3O1I - chains A and B of the 4 polymer chains in the assembly; structure by X-ray diffraction, 2.80 A resolution.

[Chain A (and B)]
Molecule: Sensor protein TorS
Source organism: Vibrio parahaemolyticus
Notes: EC 2.7.13.3; fragment: Sensor Domain; chain B of this document is another copy of the same molecule, construct and numbering; everything in this record applies to it too
Reference sequence: Q87ID1 (Q87ID1_VIBPA); numbering as in UniProt (aligned over 51-323)
Sequence (277 residues; numbered 47 to 323; the number before each row is that of its first residue):
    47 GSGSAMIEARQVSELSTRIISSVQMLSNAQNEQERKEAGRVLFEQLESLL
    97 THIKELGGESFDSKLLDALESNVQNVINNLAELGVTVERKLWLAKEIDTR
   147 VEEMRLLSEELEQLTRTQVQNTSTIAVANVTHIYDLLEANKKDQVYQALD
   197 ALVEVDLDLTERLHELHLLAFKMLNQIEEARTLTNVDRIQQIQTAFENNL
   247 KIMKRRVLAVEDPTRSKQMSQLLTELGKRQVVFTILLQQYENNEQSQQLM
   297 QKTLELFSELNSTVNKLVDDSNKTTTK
Disordered / not traced: 47-48, 318-323 (chain B: 47-48, 319-323)
Differences from the reference sequence: expression tag (47-50); conflict Lys323 (Phe in Q87ID1)
What the authors report for this chain:
  - conformationally variable residues (loop rearrangement): Glu257, Asp258

[How chain A and chain B interact]
Pairs across the interface (73):
  Met52(A) - Met52(B)  hydrophobic
  Arg56(A) - Asn311(B)  hydrogen bond
  Arg56(A) - Asp315(B)  salt bridge
  Ile66(A) - Leu300(B)  hydrophobic
  Gln70(A) - Gln297(B)
  Gln70(A) - Leu300(B)
  Asn74(A) - Gln297(B)
  Arg162(A) - Glu211(B)  salt bridge
  Arg162(A) - Leu214(B)
  Ser169(A) - Glu207(B)
  Val176(A) - Val199(B)  hydrophobic
  Tyr180(A) - Tyr192(B)
  Tyr180(A) - Leu195(B)  hydrophobic
  Tyr180(A) - Asp196(B)  hydrogen bond
  Leu183(A) - Leu183(B)  hydrophobic
  Leu183(A) - Lys188(B)
  Leu183(A) - Val191(B)  hydrophobic
  Leu183(A) - Tyr192(B)  hydrophobic
  Glu184(A) - Lys188(B)  hydrogen bond (backbone-side chain)
  Glu184(A) - Tyr192(B)  hydrogen bond (backbone-side chain)
  Asn186(A) - Lys188(B)
  Lys188(A) - Leu183(B)
  Lys188(A) - Asn186(B)  hydrogen bond
  Val191(A) - Leu183(B)  hydrophobic
  Tyr192(A) - Tyr180(B)  hydrogen bond (side chain-backbone)
  Tyr192(A) - Leu183(B)  hydrophobic
  Tyr192(A) - Glu184(B)
  Leu195(A) - Tyr180(B)  hydrophobic
  Asp196(A) - Tyr180(B)  hydrogen bond
  Leu198(A) - Leu198(B)  hydrophobic
  Val199(A) - Val173(B)  hydrophobic
  Val199(A) - Val176(B)  hydrophobic
  Leu203(A) - Val173(B)  hydrophobic
  Thr206(A) - Thr206(B)
  Thr206(A) - His210(B)
  Glu207(A) - Val165(B)
  Glu207(A) - Ser169(B)
  Glu207(A) - Thr206(B)
  Glu207(A) - His210(B)  salt bridge
  His210(A) - His210(B)  hydrogen bond
  His210(A) - His213(B)
  Glu211(A) - Arg162(B)  salt bridge
  His213(A) - Leu214(B)
  Leu214(A) - His213(B)
  Leu214(A) - Leu214(B)  hydrophobic
  Leu214(A) - Phe217(B)
  Phe217(A) - Lys218(B)
  Lys218(A) - Phe217(B)
  Lys218(A) - Asn221(B)  hydrogen bond
  Lys218(A) - Glu224(B)  salt bridge
  Asn221(A) - Asn221(B)
  Glu224(A) - Arg234(B)
  Glu225(A) - Glu225(B)
  Glu225(A) - Arg234(B)
  Thr228(A) - Asn231(B)
  Thr228(A) - Arg234(B)
  Thr230(A) - Thr230(B)  hydrogen bond
  Asn231(A) - Thr228(B)
  Arg234(A) - Glu224(B)  hydrogen bond (side chain-backbone)
  Arg234(A) - Glu225(B)
  Arg234(A) - Thr228(B)
  Gln297(A) - Ser67(B)
  Gln297(A) - Gln70(B)
  Gln297(A) - Met71(B)
  Leu300(A) - Thr63(B)
  Leu300(A) - Ile66(B)  hydrophobic
  Leu300(A) - Ser67(B)
  Leu300(A) - Gln70(B)
  Ser304(A) - Thr63(B)
  Asn311(A) - Arg56(B)  hydrogen bond (backbone-side chain)
  Asn311(A) - Glu60(B)  hydrogen bond
  Val314(A) - Arg56(B)
  Asp315(A) - Arg56(B)  salt bridge
Other interface residues (no listed pair), chain A (47 interface residues in all): Ser59, Ala172, Val173, Ile179, Met296, Ser308
Other interface residues (no listed pair), chain B (49 interface residues in all): Ser59, Ala172, Ile179, Leu203, Gln293, Val314

[Summary]
47 residues of chain A and 49 residues of chain B are in contact; the contacts include 13 hydrogen bonds and 6
salt bridges. Polar pairs include Arg56(A)-Asp315(B), Arg162(A)-Glu211(B) and Glu207(A)-His210(B). The paper
reports conformational variability at Glu257(A) and Asp258(A).
Both chains are Sensor protein TorS (Vibrio parahaemolyticus). Entry 3O1I (Crystal Structure of the TorS
sensor domain - TorT complex in the absence of ligand) was determined by X-ray diffraction, deposited together
with 3O1H and 3O1J.
